PDB entry 3GLG | X-ray diffraction, 3.25 A resolution | chains B and C of the 7 polymer chains in the assembly

[Chain B (and C)]
Molecule: DNA polymerase III subunit tau
Source organism: Escherichia coli
Notes: EC 2.7.7.7; chain C of this document is another copy of the same molecule, construct and numbering; everything in this record applies to it too
UniProtKB: P06710 (DPO3X_ECOLI); residue numbers follow UniProt; this construct covers 1-373
Amino-acid sequence (395 residues; numbered -21 to 373; the number before each row is that of its first residue; numbers below 1 keep their minus sign (Met-21 is residue -21)):
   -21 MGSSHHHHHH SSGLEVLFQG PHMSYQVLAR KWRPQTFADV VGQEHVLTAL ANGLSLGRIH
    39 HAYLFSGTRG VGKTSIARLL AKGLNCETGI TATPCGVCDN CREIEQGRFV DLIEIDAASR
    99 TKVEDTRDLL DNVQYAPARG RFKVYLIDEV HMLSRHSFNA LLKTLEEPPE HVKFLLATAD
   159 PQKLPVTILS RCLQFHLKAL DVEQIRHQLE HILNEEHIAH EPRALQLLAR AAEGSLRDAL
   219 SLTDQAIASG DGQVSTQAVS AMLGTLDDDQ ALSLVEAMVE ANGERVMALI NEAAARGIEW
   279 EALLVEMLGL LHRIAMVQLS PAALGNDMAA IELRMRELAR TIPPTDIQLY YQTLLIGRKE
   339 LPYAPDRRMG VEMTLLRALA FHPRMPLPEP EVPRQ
Unresolved in the structure: -21 to 4, 369-373 (chain C: -21 to 3, 369-373)
Differences from the reference sequence: expression tag (-21 to 0); engineered mutation Ala157 (Thr in P06710)
Metal / ion sites: Zn2+: Cys64, Cys73, Cys76, Cys79
Small-molecule neighbours: ADP / beryllium trifluoride: Leu6, Ala7, Arg8, Trp10, Arg11, Pro12, Asp17, Val18, Val19, Gln21, Thr46, Arg47, Gly48, Val49, Gly50, Lys51, Thr52, Ser53, Glu127, Ala157, Leu178, Gln186, Leu214, Arg215, Leu218
Curated features (UniProtKB/Swiss-Prot):
  - binding site (ATP): Gly45 to Thr52
  - binding site (Zn(2+)): Cys64, Cys73, Cys76, Cys79
  - mutagenesis: Gly118 (G118D: In dnaX2016(Ts); present in both isoforms, unable to grow at 42 degrees Celsius)

[Chain B / chain C interface]
Residue-residue contacts (91):
  Val5(B) - His38(C)
  Val5(B) - His39(C)
  Arg8(B) - His39(C)
  Arg8(B) - Glu144(C)
  Arg8(B) - Glu145(C)
  Arg8(B) - Pro146(C)  hydrogen bond (side chain-backbone)
  Arg11(B) - Glu144(C)  salt bridge
  Arg11(B) - Glu145(C)  salt bridge
  Arg47(B) - Val164(C)
  Arg47(B) - Ser168(C)
  Arg56(B) - Lys141(C)
  Arg56(B) - Glu145(C)  salt bridge
  Glu92(B) - Lys141(C)  salt bridge
  Asp94(B) - Lys141(C)
  Ala96(B) - Arg105(C)  hydrogen bond (backbone-side chain)
  Ala96(B) - Asn137(C)
  Ala96(B) - Ala138(C)
  Ser97(B) - Arg105(C)  hydrogen bond (backbone-side chain)
  Thr99(B) - Arg105(C)  hydrogen bond
  Lys100(B) - Glu102(C)
  Asp126(B) - Lys141(C)  salt bridge
  Glu127(B) - Leu140(C)
  His129(B) - Asn137(C)  hydrogen bond
  Met130(B) - Arg133(C)
  Met130(B) - His134(C)
  Met130(B) - Asn137(C)
  Lys161(B) - Arg133(C)
  Glu194(B) - Arg36(C)  salt bridge
  Arg215(B) - Glu144(C)  salt bridge
  Arg215(B) - Ser168(C)  hydrogen bond
  Arg215(B) - Arg169(C)
  Asp216(B) - Ser168(C)
  Ser219(B) - Ser168(C)  hydrogen bond (side chain-backbone)
  Ser219(B) - Leu171(C)
  Gln223(B) - Leu171(C)
  Gln223(B) - Gln172(C)  hydrogen bond (side chain-backbone)
  Gln223(B) - Phe173(C)
  Ile225(B) - Arg36(C)
  Ala226(B) - Ala27(C)
  Ala226(B) - Asn30(C)  hydrogen bond (backbone-side chain)
  Asp229(B) - Asn30(C)
  Asp229(B) - Leu34(C)
  Gly230(B) - Leu34(C)
  Thr243(B) - His23(C)
  Thr243(B) - His174(C)
  Leu244(B) - Gln172(C)
  Gly261(B) - Leu297(C)
  Met265(B) - Met294(C)  hydrophobic
  Met265(B) - Leu297(C)  hydrophobic
  Ala272(B) - Ala177(C)
  Ala273(B) - Lys176(C)
  Ala273(B) - Ala177(C)  hydrogen bond (backbone-backbone)
  Arg274(B) - Gln160(C)
  Arg274(B) - His174(C)  hydrogen bond (backbone-side chain)
  Gly275(B) - Thr46(C)
  Lys337(B) - Lys337(C)
  Glu338(B) - Gln330(C)  hydrogen bond
  Glu338(B) - Leu333(C)
  Pro340(B) - Arg336(C)
  Tyr341(B) - Leu333(C)
  Tyr341(B) - Arg336(C)  hydrogen bond (backbone-side chain)
  Tyr341(B) - Lys337(C)
  Ala342(B) - Tyr329(C)
  Ala342(B) - Leu333(C)
  Ala342(B) - Arg336(C)  hydrogen bond (backbone-side chain)
  Pro343(B) - Val283(C)  hydrophobic
  Pro343(B) - Leu286(C)  hydrophobic
  Pro343(B) - Gly287(C)
  Pro343(B) - Tyr329(C)
  Pro343(B) - Arg336(C)
  Met347(B) - Gly287(C)
  Met347(B) - His290(C)
  Met347(B) - Arg291(C)
  Glu350(B) - His290(C)  salt bridge
  Glu350(B) - Met294(C)
  Met351(B) - Leu289(C)
  Met351(B) - His290(C)
  Met351(B) - Ala293(C)  hydrophobic
  Met351(B) - Gln326(C)  hydrogen bond
  Met351(B) - Tyr329(C)  hydrophobic
  Leu354(B) - Ala293(C)
  Leu354(B) - Met294(C)  hydrophobic
  Leu354(B) - Leu297(C)  hydrophobic
  Arg355(B) - Gln326(C)  hydrogen bond
  Arg355(B) - Tyr329(C)
  Arg355(B) - Gln330(C)  hydrogen bond
  Leu365(B) - Leu297(C)  hydrophobic
  Pro366(B) - Pro322(C)
  Pro368(B) - Arg318(C)
  Pro368(B) - Ile320(C)
  Pro368(B) - Pro322(C)
Interface residues without a listed pair, chain B (57 interface residues in all): Arg98, Ala157, Ile196, Asp222, Ser227, Asp344, Gly348, Leu357, Phe359, Glu367
Interface residues without a listed pair, chain C (56 interface residues in all): Leu108, Asp109, Thr142, Thr165, Cys170, Leu175, Glu211, Thr319, Pro321

[In short]
The interface between chain B and chain C involves 57 residues on one side and 56 on the other; the contacts
include 17 hydrogen bonds and 8 salt bridges. Polar contacts include Arg11(B)-Glu144(C), Arg11(B)-Glu145(C)
and Arg56(B)-Glu145(C). Chain B binds ADP / beryllium trifluoride.
Both chains are DNA polymerase III subunit tau (Escherichia coli). Entry 3GLG (Crystal Structure of a Mutant
(gammaT157A) E. coli Clamp Loader Bound to Primer-Template DNA) was determined by X-ray diffraction together
with 3GLF, 3GLH and 3GLI from the same study.
